PDB entry 3PP4 | X-ray diffraction, 1.60 A resolution | chains L and P of the 3 polymer chains in the assembly

[Chain L]
Name: GA101 Fab light chain
Organism: Mus musculus
Notes: antibody fragment or engineered binder
Sequence (219 residues; numbered 1 to 219; the number before each row is that of its first residue):
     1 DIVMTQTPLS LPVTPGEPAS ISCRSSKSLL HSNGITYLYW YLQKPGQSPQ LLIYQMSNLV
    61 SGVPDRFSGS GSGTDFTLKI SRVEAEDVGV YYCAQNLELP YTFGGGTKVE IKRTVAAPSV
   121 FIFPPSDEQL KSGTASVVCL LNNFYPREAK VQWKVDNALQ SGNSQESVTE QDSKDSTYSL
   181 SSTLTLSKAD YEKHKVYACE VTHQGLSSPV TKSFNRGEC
Cystine bridges: C23-C93, C139-C199
What the authors report for this chain:
  - binding site for chloride ion: Y101

[Chain P]
Name: B-lymphocyte antigen CD20
Notes: fragment: large extracellular loop
UniProtKB: P11836 (CD20_HUMAN); numbering as in UniProt (aligned over 163-187)
Sequence (25 residues; each row starts with the number of its first residue):
   163 NIYNCEPANP SEKNSPSTQY CYSIQ
Disordered / not traced: 163
Cystine bridges: C167-C183
UniProt features mapped onto this chain:
  - region: E168 to K175 (Epitope 3 (recognized by antibodies, including Rituximab))
  - mutagenesis: N163 (N163D: Decreased binding of some antibodies. No effect on rituximab binding), N166 (N166D: Decreased binding of some antibodies. No effect on rituximab binding), A170 (A170S: Abrogates recognition by therapeutic antibodies, including rituximab; when associated with S-172), P172 (P172S: Marked reduction in rituximab binding. Abrogates recognition by antibodies, including rituximab; when associated with S-170)
What the authors report for this chain:
  - contacts within the chain: N171-S173 (hydrogen bond)
  - mutagenesis - N176A: decreased binding to GA101
  - mutagenesis - N171I, N171L, N171S, N171T, N171V: increased binding to GA101
  - mutagenesis - N171A: abolished binding to rituximab
  - mutagenesis - N171A: unchanged binding to GA101
  - mutagenesis - S177A: increased expression
  - mutagenesis - C167S: decreased stability

[Chain L / chain P interface]
Pairs across the interface - 12 pairs, chain L then chain P:
  H31(L) with A170(P), hydrogen bond (side chain-backbone)
  N33(L) with A170(P)
  Y37(L) with A170(P); N171(P)
  N96(L) with N171(P), hydrogen bond (backbone-side chain); P172(P); S173(P), hydrogen bond
  L97(L) with N171(P); P172(P)
  L99(L) with P172(P), hydrophobic
  Y101(L) with P172(P); S173(P), hydrogen bond (side chain-backbone)
Also at the interface, not in a pair above, chain L (8 interface residues in all): E98
The authors on this interface:
  - specific contacts: N96(L)-N171(P) (backbone contact)
  - epitope / paratope residues, chain L: N96(L)
  - epitope / paratope residues, chain P: A170(P), N171(P)

[Summary]
Chain L and chain P form an interface of 8 and 4 residues respectively; the contacts include 4 hydrogen bonds.
Polar contacts include H31(L)-A170(P), N96(L)-N171(P) and N96(L)-S173(P). The paper describes a backbone
contact between N96(L) and N171(P). From the paper: a binding site for chloride ion at Y101(L); N171I, N171L
and N171S of chain P, among others, increase binding to GA101; 9 substitutions were tested in all.
Chain L is GA101 Fab light chain (Mus musculus) and chain P is B-lymphocyte antigen CD20; the structure,
Epitope characterization and crystal structure of GA101 provide insights into the molecular basis for the type
..., was determined by X-ray diffraction.
